8Y0A - chains A and C of the 4 polymer chains in the assembly; structure by X-ray diffraction, 3.51 A resolution.

Chain A:
Protein: LbCas12a
Source organism: Lachnospiraceae bacterium ND2006
UniProt: A0A5S8WF58 (A0A5S8WF58_9FIRM); numbering as in UniProt (aligned over 1-1228)
Chain sequence (1228 residues; row label = number of the first residue in the row):
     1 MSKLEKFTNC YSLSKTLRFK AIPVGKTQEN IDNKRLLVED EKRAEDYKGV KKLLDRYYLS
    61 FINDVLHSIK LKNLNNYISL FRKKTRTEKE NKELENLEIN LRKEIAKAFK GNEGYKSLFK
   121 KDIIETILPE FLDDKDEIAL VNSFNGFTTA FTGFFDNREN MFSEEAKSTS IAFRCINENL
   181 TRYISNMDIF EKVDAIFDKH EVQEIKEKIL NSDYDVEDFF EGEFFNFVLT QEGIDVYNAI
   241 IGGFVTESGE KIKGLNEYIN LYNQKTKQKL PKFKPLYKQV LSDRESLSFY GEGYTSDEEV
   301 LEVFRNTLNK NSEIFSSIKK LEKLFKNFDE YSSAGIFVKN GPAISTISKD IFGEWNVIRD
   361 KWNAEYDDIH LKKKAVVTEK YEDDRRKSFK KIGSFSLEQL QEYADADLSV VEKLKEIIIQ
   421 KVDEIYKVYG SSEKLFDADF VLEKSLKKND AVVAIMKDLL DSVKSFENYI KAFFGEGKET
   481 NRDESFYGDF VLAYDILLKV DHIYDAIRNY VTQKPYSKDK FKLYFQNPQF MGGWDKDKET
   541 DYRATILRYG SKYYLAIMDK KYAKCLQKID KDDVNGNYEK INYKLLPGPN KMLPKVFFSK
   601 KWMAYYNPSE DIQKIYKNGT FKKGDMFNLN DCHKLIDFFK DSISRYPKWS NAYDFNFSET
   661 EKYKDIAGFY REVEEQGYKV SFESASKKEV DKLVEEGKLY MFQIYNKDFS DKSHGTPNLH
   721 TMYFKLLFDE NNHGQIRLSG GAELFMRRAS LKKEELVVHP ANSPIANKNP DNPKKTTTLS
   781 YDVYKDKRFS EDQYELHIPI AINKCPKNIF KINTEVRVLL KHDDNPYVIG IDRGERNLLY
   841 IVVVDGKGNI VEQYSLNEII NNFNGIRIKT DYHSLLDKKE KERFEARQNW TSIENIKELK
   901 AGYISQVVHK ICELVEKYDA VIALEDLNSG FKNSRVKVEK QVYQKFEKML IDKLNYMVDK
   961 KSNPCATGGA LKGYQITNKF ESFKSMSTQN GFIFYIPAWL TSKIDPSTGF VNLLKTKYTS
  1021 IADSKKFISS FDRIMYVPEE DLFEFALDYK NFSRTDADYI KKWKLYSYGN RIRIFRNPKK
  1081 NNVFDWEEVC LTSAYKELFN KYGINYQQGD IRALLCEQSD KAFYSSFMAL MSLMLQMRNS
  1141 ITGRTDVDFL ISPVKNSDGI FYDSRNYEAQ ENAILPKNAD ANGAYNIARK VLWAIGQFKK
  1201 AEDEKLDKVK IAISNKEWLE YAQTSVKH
Disordered / not traced: 1078-1080, 1227-1228
Bound ions: Mg2+: Thr716 (shared with 1 residue of chain B)

Chain C:
Molecule: 27-nt DNA strand
Sequence (27 nucleotides; numbered -17 to 9; the number before each row is that of its first residue; numbers below 1 keep their minus sign (DG-17 is residue -17)):
   -17 GCCGCTTTAC TGGATGCGTA AAGGACG

Interface between chain A and chain C:
Contacting residue pairs (85):
  Thr16(A) - DG0(C)  hydrogen bond to the base
  Asp156(A) - DC-1(C)  sugar contact
  Asn157(A) - DG-2(C)  base contact
  Asn160(A) - DG-2(C)  hydrogen bond to the sugar
  Ala166(A) - DT-3(C)  phosphate contact
  Lys167(A) - DT-3(C)  phosphate contact
  Lys167(A) - DG-2(C)  salt bridge to the phosphate
  Ser168(A) - DA-4(C)  hydrogen bond to the phosphate
  Ser168(A) - DT-3(C)  sugar contact
  Gly242(A) - DG-14(C)  phosphate contact
  Gly243(A) - DC-13(C)  sugar contact
  Lys251(A) - DG-14(C)  base contact
  Asn256(A) - DG-14(C)  hydrogen bond to the phosphate
  Glu257(A) - DC-15(C)  base contact
  Glu257(A) - DG-14(C)  sugar contact
  Asn260(A) - DC-16(C)  sugar contact
  Asn260(A) - DC-15(C)  sugar contact
  Gln264(A) - DG-17(C)  base contact
  Gln264(A) - DC-16(C)  hydrogen bond to the base
  Lys272(A) - DC-15(C)  salt bridge to the phosphate
  Lys272(A) - DG-14(C)  phosphate contact
  Ser286(A) - DT-12(C)  hydrogen bond to the phosphate
  Ser288(A) - DC-13(C)  hydrogen bond to the phosphate
  Ser288(A) - DT-12(C)  sugar contact
  Tyr290(A) - DT-12(C)  sugar contact
  Arg508(A) - DT-11(C)  hydrogen bond to the base
  Asn509(A) - DT-11(C)  hydrogen bond to the sugar
  Asn509(A) - DT-10(C)  sugar contact
  Thr512(A) - DT-10(C)  sugar contact
  Thr512(A) - DA-9(C)  sugar contact
  Gln513(A) - DT-10(C)  phosphate contact
  Gln513(A) - DA-9(C)  phosphate contact
  Lys514(A) - DA-9(C)  hydrogen bond to the phosphate
  Lys514(A) - DC-8(C)  phosphate contact
  Gly533(A) - DA2(C)  phosphate contact
  Trp534(A) - DA2(C)  phosphate contact
  Asp535(A) - DA2(C)  hydrogen bond to the phosphate
  Asp537(A) - DA3(C)  phosphate contact
  Lys538(A) - DA3(C)  hydrogen bond to the base
  Tyr542(A) - DA2(C)  hydrogen bond to the phosphate
  Lys584(A) - DA3(C)  salt bridge to the phosphate
  Leu585(A) - DT1(C)  phosphate contact
  Leu585(A) - DA2(C)  sugar contact
  Pro587(A) - DT1(C)  sugar contact
  Pro587(A) - DA2(C)  sugar contact
  Lys591(A) - DG0(C)  salt bridge to the phosphate
  Lys591(A) - DT1(C)  base contact
  Met592(A) - DA2(C)  base contact
  Lys595(A) - DA2(C)  base contact
  Lys595(A) - DA3(C)  hydrogen bond to the base
  Lys595(A) - DA4(C)  hydrogen bond to the sugar
  Ser599(A) - DA4(C)  phosphate contact
  Ser599(A) - DG5(C)  phosphate contact
  Lys600(A) - DG5(C)  hydrogen bond to the phosphate
  Lys600(A) - DG6(C)  salt bridge to the phosphate
  Lys601(A) - DA4(C)  salt bridge to the phosphate
  Lys601(A) - DG5(C)  hydrogen bond to the phosphate
  Trp602(A) - DA4(C)  hydrogen bond to the phosphate
  Tyr646(A) - DA3(C)  sugar contact
  Tyr646(A) - DA4(C)  hydrogen bond to the phosphate
  Lys648(A) - DA3(C)  salt bridge to the phosphate
  Trp649(A) - DA3(C)  hydrogen bond to the phosphate
  Ser739(A) - DG0(C)  phosphate contact
  Ser739(A) - DT1(C)  hydrogen bond to the phosphate
  Gly740(A) - DG0(C)  hydrogen bond to the phosphate
  Gly740(A) - DT1(C)  hydrogen bond to the phosphate
  Pro799(A) - DG0(C)  base contact
  Arg883(A) - DC-8(C)  hydrogen bond to the phosphate
  Arg883(A) - DT-7(C)  salt bridge to the phosphate
  Arg887(A) - DA-9(C)  hydrogen bond to the base
  Ile893(A) - DA-9(C)  sugar contact
  Ile893(A) - DC-8(C)  phosphate contact
  Asn895(A) - DC-8(C)  sugar contact
  Asn895(A) - DT-7(C)  hydrogen bond to the phosphate
  Ile896(A) - DT-7(C)  hydrogen bond to the phosphate
  Lys897(A) - DT-7(C)  salt bridge to the phosphate
  Lys897(A) - DG-6(C)  phosphate contact
  Gln944(A) - DG-5(C)  phosphate contact
  Lys945(A) - DG-6(C)  phosphate contact
  Lys948(A) - DG-5(C)  phosphate contact
  Ser982(A) - DA-4(C)  phosphate contact
  Phe983(A) - DG-5(C)  phosphate contact
  Phe983(A) - DA-4(C)  hydrogen bond to the phosphate
  Lys984(A) - DA-4(C)  hydrogen bond to the phosphate
  Lys984(A) - DT-3(C)  salt bridge to the phosphate
Also at the interface, not in a pair above, chain A (65 interface residues in all): Ser14, Lys15, Thr169, Val245, Tyr583, Val596, Lys900, Phe980

In short:
65 residues of chain A face 24 of chain C across their interface; the contacts include 29 hydrogen bonds and
10 salt bridges. Polar pairs include Thr16(A)-DG0(C), Gln264(A)-DC-16(C) and Arg508(A)-DT-11(C).
Chain A is LbCas12a (Lachnospiraceae bacterium ND2006) and chain C is a 27-nt DNA strand; the structure,
Crystal structure of LbCas12a in complex with crRNA and 18nt target DNA, was determined by X-ray diffraction,
deposited together with 8Y04, 8Y05, 8Y06, 8Y07, 8Y08, 8Y09 and 3 further entries.
